1HJB - chains C and G of the 5 polymer chains in the assembly; structure by X-ray diffraction, 3.00 A resolution.

== Chain C ==
Protein: Runt-related transcription factor 1
From: Mus musculus
Reference sequence: Q03347 (AML1_MOUSE); residues 60-182 here = UniProt positions 60-182
Chain sequence (123 residues; each row starts with the number of its first residue):
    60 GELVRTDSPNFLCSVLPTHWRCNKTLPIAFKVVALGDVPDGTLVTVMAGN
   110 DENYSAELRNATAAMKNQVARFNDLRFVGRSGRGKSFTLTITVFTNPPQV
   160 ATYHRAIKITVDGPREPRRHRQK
Unresolved in the structure: 180-182
UniProt features mapped onto this chain:
  - region (Interaction with DNA): Arg80 to Thr84, Arg135 to Gly143, Ile168 to Arg177
  - binding site (chloride): Asn112, Glu116, Arg139, Val170

== Chain G ==
Molecule: 26-nt DNA strand
Notes: fragment: fragment from csf-1r promoter
Sequence (26 nucleotides; numbered 1 to 26; the number before each row is that of its first residue):
     1 GAAGATTTCCAAACTCTGTGGTTGCG

== Chain C / chain G interface ==
Pairs across the interface (10; chain C residue first):
  Arg80(C) with DT17(G), base contact; DG18(G), hydrogen bond to the base
  Lys83(C) with DT17(G), sugar contact
  Arg135(C) with DC16(G), salt bridge to the phosphate
  Arg142(C) with DG24(G), base contact
  Arg174(C) with DT19(G), base contact; DG20(G), hydrogen bond to the base
  Arg177(C) with DG20(G), base contact; DG21(G), hydrogen bond to the base; DT22(G), base contact
Other interface residues (no listed pair), chain C (7 interface residues in all): Asp171

== In short ==
7 residues of chain C and 8 residues of chain G are in contact; the contacts include 3 hydrogen bonds and 1
salt bridge. Polar pairs include Arg80(C)-DG18(G), Arg174(C)-DG20(G) and Arg177(C)-DG21(G). UniProt lists 4
chloride-binding residues on chain C.
Chain C is Runt-related transcription factor 1 (Mus musculus) and chain G is a 26-nt DNA strand; the
structure, Crystal structure of runx-1/AML1/cbfalpha runt domain and C/ebpbeta bzip homodimer bound to a DNA
fragment from ..., was determined by X-ray diffraction (same publication as 1IO4 and 1HJC).
